Entry 1ELQ (X-ray diffraction, 1.80 A resolution); this record covers chains A and B.

Chain A (and B):
Molecule: L-cysteine/L-cystine C-S lyase
From: Synechocystis sp
Notes: fragment: 11 residues of the wt-n-terminus replaced by octapeptide; chain B of this document is another copy of the same molecule, construct and numbering; everything in this record applies to it too
Reference sequence: Q9ZHG9 (Q9ZHG9_SYNY4); residue numbers follow UniProt; this construct covers 12-393
Sequence (390 residues; row label = number of the first residue in the row):
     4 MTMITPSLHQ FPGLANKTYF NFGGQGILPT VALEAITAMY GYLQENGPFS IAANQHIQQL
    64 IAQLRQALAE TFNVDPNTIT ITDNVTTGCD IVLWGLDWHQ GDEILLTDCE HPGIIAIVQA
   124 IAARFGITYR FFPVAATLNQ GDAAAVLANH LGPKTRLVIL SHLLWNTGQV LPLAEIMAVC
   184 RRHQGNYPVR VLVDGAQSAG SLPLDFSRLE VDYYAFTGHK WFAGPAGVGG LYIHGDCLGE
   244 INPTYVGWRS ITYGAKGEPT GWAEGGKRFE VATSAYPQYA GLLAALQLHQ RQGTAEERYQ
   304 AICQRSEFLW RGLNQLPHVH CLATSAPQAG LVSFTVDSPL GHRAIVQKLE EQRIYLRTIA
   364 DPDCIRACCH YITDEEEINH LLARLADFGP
Not modelled in the structure: 4-12
Sequence notes: engineered mutation Met4, Thr5, Met6, Ile7, Thr8, Pro9, Ser10, Leu11
Covalently attached groups: pyridoxal phosphate (PLP) linked to Lys223
Ion coordination: K+: Leu316, Asn317, Leu319, Val322
Ligand contacts:
  - pyridoxal phosphate (PLP), molecule 1: Gly26, Asn87, Val88, Thr89, His114, Ile117, Ser164, Trp168, Asp197, Ala199, Gln200, Thr220, His222
  - pyridoxal phosphate (PLP), molecule 2: Trp251, Ala275, Thr276
Reported in the primary citation:
  - binding site for pyridoxal phosphate: His114, Asp197, Ala199, Gln200, His222, Lys223, Trp251, Thr276
  - self-association interface (contacts with another copy of this molecule): Gly242 to Gln281
  - catalytic residues: Gly27, His114, Gln200, Lys223, Arg360, Arg369 (proposed by the authors, not directly observed)

Chain A / chain B interface:
Residue-residue contacts (131):
  Pro15(A) - Gln47(B)
  Gly16(A) - Gln47(B)
  Lys20(A) - Gln47(B)  hydrogen bond (side chain-backbone)
  Lys20(A) - Glu48(B)
  Lys20(A) - Gly50(B)
  Tyr22(A) - Gly50(B)
  Tyr22(A) - Pro51(B)
  Tyr22(A) - Phe52(B)  hydrogen bond (side chain-backbone)
  Asn24(A) - Phe52(B)  hydrogen bond (side chain-backbone)
  Gly27(A) - Phe52(B)
  Gln28(A) - Pro51(B)
  Gln28(A) - Phe52(B)
  Gly29(A) - Pro51(B)
  Leu36(A) - Tyr43(B)  hydrophobic
  Ile39(A) - Tyr43(B)
  Tyr43(A) - Leu36(B)  hydrophobic
  Tyr43(A) - Ile39(B)
  Tyr43(A) - Gln281(B)  hydrogen bond
  Gln47(A) - Pro15(B)
  Gln47(A) - Gly16(B)
  Gln47(A) - Lys20(B)  hydrogen bond (backbone-side chain)
  Glu48(A) - Lys20(B)  hydrogen bond (backbone-side chain)
  Glu48(A) - Arg356(B)  salt bridge
  Asn49(A) - Tyr358(B)
  Gly50(A) - Lys20(B)
  Gly50(A) - Tyr22(B)
  Gly50(A) - Ile30(B)
  Pro51(A) - Tyr22(B)
  Pro51(A) - Gln28(B)
  Pro51(A) - Gly29(B)
  Pro51(A) - Ile30(B)
  Phe52(A) - Tyr22(B)  hydrogen bond (backbone-side chain)
  Phe52(A) - Asn24(B)  hydrogen bond (backbone-side chain)
  Phe52(A) - Gly27(B)
  Phe52(A) - Gln28(B)
  Phe52(A) - Arg360(B)
  Ser53(A) - Glu353(B)
  Ser53(A) - Tyr358(B)
  Ile54(A) - Gln350(B)
  Ile54(A) - Glu353(B)  hydrogen bond (backbone-side chain)
  Ala55(A) - Glu353(B)  hydrogen bond (backbone-side chain)
  Asp86(A) - Asp86(B)
  Asp86(A) - Thr276(B)
  Asn87(A) - Ala275(B)
  Asn87(A) - Thr276(B)  hydrogen bond (side chain-backbone)
  Thr89(A) - Val249(B)
  Thr89(A) - Gly250(B)
  Thr89(A) - Val274(B)
  Thr89(A) - Ala275(B)
  Asp93(A) - Thr247(B)
  Asp93(A) - Tyr248(B)
  Asp93(A) - Val249(B)  hydrogen bond (side chain-backbone)
  Asp93(A) - Val274(B)
  Ile94(A) - Tyr248(B)
  Trp97(A) - Arg127(B)  hydrogen bond (backbone-side chain)
  Trp97(A) - Thr247(B)  hydrogen bond (side chain-backbone)
  Trp97(A) - Tyr248(B)
  His114(A) - Trp251(B)
  Pro115(A) - Ile254(B)
  Pro115(A) - Tyr256(B)  hydrophobic
  Pro115(A) - Gly260(B)
  Pro115(A) - Pro262(B)
  Gly116(A) - Gly250(B)
  Gly116(A) - Trp251(B)
  Ala119(A) - Val249(B)
  Ala119(A) - Ile254(B)  hydrophobic
  Ile120(A) - Val249(B)
  Arg127(A) - Trp97(B)  hydrogen bond (side chain-backbone)
  Arg127(A) - Gly98(B)
  Arg127(A) - Leu99(B)  hydrogen bond (side chain-backbone)
  Arg127(A) - Asp100(B)
  Arg127(A) - Phe128(B)
  His222(A) - Thr276(B)  hydrogen bond
  Ala229(A) - Thr276(B)
  Ala229(A) - Ser277(B)
  Ala229(A) - Ala278(B)
  Gly230(A) - Thr276(B)
  Gly230(A) - Ser277(B)
  Gly230(A) - Ala278(B)
  Asn245(A) - Arg127(B)
  Pro246(A) - Arg127(B)  hydrogen bond (backbone-side chain)
  Thr247(A) - Asp93(B)
  Thr247(A) - Trp97(B)  hydrogen bond (backbone-side chain)
  Thr247(A) - Arg127(B)  hydrogen bond
  Thr247(A) - Tyr248(B)
  Tyr248(A) - Asp93(B)
  Tyr248(A) - Ile94(B)
  Tyr248(A) - Trp97(B)
  Tyr248(A) - Thr247(B)
  Tyr248(A) - Tyr248(B)  hydrogen bond (side chain-backbone)
  Val249(A) - Thr89(B)
  Val249(A) - Asp93(B)  hydrogen bond (backbone-side chain)
  Val249(A) - Ile120(B)
  Gly250(A) - Thr89(B)
  Gly250(A) - Gly116(B)
  Trp251(A) - His114(B)
  Trp251(A) - Gly116(B)
  Ile254(A) - Pro115(B)
  Ile254(A) - Ala119(B)  hydrophobic
  Tyr256(A) - Pro115(B)  hydrophobic
  Lys259(A) - Ala363(B)
  Lys259(A) - Asp364(B)  salt bridge
  Gly260(A) - Pro115(B)
  Pro262(A) - Pro115(B)
  Pro262(A) - Ile118(B)  hydrophobic
  Pro262(A) - Gln122(B)
  Val274(A) - Thr89(B)
  Val274(A) - Asp93(B)
  Ala275(A) - Asn87(B)
  Ala275(A) - Thr89(B)
  Thr276(A) - Asp86(B)
  Thr276(A) - Asn87(B)  hydrogen bond (backbone-side chain)
  Thr276(A) - His222(B)  hydrogen bond
  Thr276(A) - Ala229(B)
  Thr276(A) - Gly230(B)
  Ser277(A) - Ala229(B)
  Ser277(A) - Gly230(B)
  Ala278(A) - Ala229(B)
  Ala278(A) - Gly230(B)
  Gln281(A) - Tyr43(B)  hydrogen bond
  Gln281(A) - Gln281(B)  hydrogen bond
  Gln350(A) - Ile54(B)
  Glu353(A) - Ser53(B)
  Glu353(A) - Ile54(B)  hydrogen bond (side chain-backbone)
  Glu353(A) - Ala55(B)  hydrogen bond (side chain-backbone)
  Arg356(A) - Glu48(B)  salt bridge
  Tyr358(A) - Asn49(B)
  Tyr358(A) - Ser53(B)
  Arg360(A) - Phe52(B)
  Ala363(A) - Lys259(B)
  Asp364(A) - Lys259(B)
Also at the interface, not in a pair above, chain A (71 interface residues in all): Ile30, Leu31, Leu46, Thr90, Ile118, Gln122, Ala123, Phe128, Pro228, Trp265, Tyr279
Also at the interface, not in a pair above, chain B (73 interface residues in all): Leu31, Thr90, Trp101, Ala123, Pro228, Asn245, Pro246, Tyr279

Summary:
71 residues of chain A and 73 residues of chain B are in contact; the contacts include 28 hydrogen bonds and 3
salt bridges. Among the polar pairs are Glu48(A)-Arg356(B), Lys259(A)-Asp364(B) and Lys20(A)-Gln47(B). From
the paper: catalytic residues Gly27(A), His114(A) and Gln200(A) among others; a binding site for pyridoxal
phosphate at His114(A), Asp197(A) and Ala199(A) among others.
Both chains are L-cysteine/L-cystine C-S lyase (Synechocystis sp). Entry 1ELQ (Crystal structure of the
cystine C-S lyase C-des) was determined by X-ray diffraction together with 1ELU from the same study.
